Entry 4N49 (X-ray diffraction, 1.90 A resolution); this record covers chain A.

== Chain A ==
Name: Cap-specific mRNA (nucleoside-2'-O-)-methyltransferase 1
From: Homo sapiens
Notes: EC 2.1.1.57
UniProtKB: Q8N1G2 (MTR1_HUMAN); numbering as in UniProt (aligned over 126-550)
Amino-acid sequence (428 residues; row label = number of the first residue in the row):
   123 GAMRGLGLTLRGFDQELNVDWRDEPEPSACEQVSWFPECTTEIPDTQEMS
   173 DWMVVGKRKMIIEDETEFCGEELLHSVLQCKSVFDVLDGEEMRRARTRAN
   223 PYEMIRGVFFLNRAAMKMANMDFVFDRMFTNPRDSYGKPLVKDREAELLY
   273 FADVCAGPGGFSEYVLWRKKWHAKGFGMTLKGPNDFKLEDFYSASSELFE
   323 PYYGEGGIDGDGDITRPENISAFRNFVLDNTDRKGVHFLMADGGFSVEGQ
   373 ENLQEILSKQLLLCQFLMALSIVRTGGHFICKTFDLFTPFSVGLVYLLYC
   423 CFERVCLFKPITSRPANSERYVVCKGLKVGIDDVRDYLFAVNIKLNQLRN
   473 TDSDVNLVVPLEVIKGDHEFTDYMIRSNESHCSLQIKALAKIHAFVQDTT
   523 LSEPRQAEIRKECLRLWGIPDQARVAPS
Unresolved in the structure: 123-140, 316-320, 548-550
Sequence notes: expression tag (123-125)
Ligand contacts:
  - 7N-methyl-8-hydroguanosine-5'-triphosphate (MGT): K203, S204, F206, D207, M214, R218, E373, N374, R436, A438, N439, S440, Q507, L511
  - S-adenosylmethionine (SAM): N234, A236, A237, C277, A278, G279, P280, G281, G282, F283, M300, T301, L302, N306, G334, D335, I336, T337, D364, G365, G366, L383, K404
UniProt features mapped onto this chain:
  - active site: K239, D364, K404 (Proton acceptor)
  - binding site (substrate): K203 to D207, R218, N374 to Q376, N439
  - binding site (S-adenosyl-L-methionine): N234, C277 to F283, D335, I336
  - mutagenesis: K203 (K203A: Reduces both mRNA cap binding and catalytic activity of the enzyme), R228 (R228A: No effect), K239 (K239A: Abolishes catalytic activity), D364 (D364A: Abolishes catalytic activity), K404 (K404A: Abolishes catalytic activity)
Reported in the primary citation:
  - binding site for 7N-methyl-8-hydroguanosine-5'-triphosphate: K203, E373
  - mutagenesis - K203A: decreased catalytic activity
  - mutagenesis - R228A: unchanged catalytic activity

== Overview ==
Chain A binds S-adenosylmethionine and 7N-methyl-8-hydroguanosine-5'-triphosphate. Curated annotation
(UniProt) lists 3 active-site residues, 10 substrate-binding residues, 10 S-adenosyl-L-methionine-binding
residues and 5 mutagenesis sites. From the paper: a binding site for
7N-methyl-8-hydroguanosine-5'-triphosphate at K203 and E373; K203A reduces catalytic activity.
Chain A is Cap-specific mRNA (nucleoside-2'-O-)-methyltransferase 1 (Homo sapiens); the structure,
Cap-specific mRNA (nucleoside-2'-O-)-methyltransferase 1 Protein in complex with m7GpppG and SAM, was
determined by X-ray diffraction, deposited together with 4N48 and 4N4A.
